8VFI - chains P and A of the 4 polymer chains in the assembly; structure by X-ray diffraction, 1.77 A resolution.

[Chain P]
Molecule: 10-nt DNA strand
Sequence (10 nucleotides; each row starts with the number of its first residue):
     1 GCTGATGCGX
Modified positions: 8NI (N-[(5S)-2-amino-5-formamido-6-oxo-5,6-dihydropyrimidin-4-yl]-2-deoxy-5-O-phosphono-beta-D-erythro-pentofuranosylamine) at position 10
Metal / ion sites: Na+: DG9 (shared with Thr-101(A), Val-103(A), Ile-106(A) of chain A)

[Chain A]
Molecule: DNA polymerase beta
Organism: Homo sapiens
Notes: EC 2.7.7.7, 4.2.99.-
UniProt: P06746 (DPOLB_HUMAN); residue numbers follow UniProt; this construct covers 1-335
Amino-acid sequence (335 residues; numbered 1 to 335; the number before each row is that of its first residue):
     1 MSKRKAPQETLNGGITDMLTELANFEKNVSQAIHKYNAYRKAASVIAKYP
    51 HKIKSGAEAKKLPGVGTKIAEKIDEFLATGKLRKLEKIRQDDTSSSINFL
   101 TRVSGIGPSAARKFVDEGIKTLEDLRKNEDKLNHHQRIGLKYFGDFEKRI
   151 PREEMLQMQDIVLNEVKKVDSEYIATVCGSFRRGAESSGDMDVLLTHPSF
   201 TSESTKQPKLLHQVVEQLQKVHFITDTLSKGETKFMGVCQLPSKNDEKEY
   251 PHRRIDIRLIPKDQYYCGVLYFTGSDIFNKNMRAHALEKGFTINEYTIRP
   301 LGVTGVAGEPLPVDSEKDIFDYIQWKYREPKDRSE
Unresolved in the structure: 1-9
Metal / ion sites: Na+ site 1: Lys-60, Leu-62, Val-65 (shared with 1 residue of chain D); Na+ site 2: Thr-101, Val-103, Ile-106 (shared with DG9(P) of chain P); Mg2+ site 1: Asp-190, Asp-192, Asp-256 (together with 2'-deoxycytidine-5'-triphosphate); Mg2+ site 2: Asp-190, Asp-192 (together with 2'-deoxycytidine-5'-triphosphate)
Small-molecule neighbours: 2'-deoxycytidine-5'-triphosphate (DCP): Arg-149, Gly-179, Ser-180, Arg-183, Ser-188, Gly-189, Asp-190, Asp-192, Asp-256, Tyr-271, Phe-272, Thr-273, Gly-274, Ser-275, Asp-276, Asn-279
Swiss-Prot annotation at these positions:
  - region: Arg-183 to Asp-192 (DNA-binding)
  - active site: Lys-72 (Nucleophile)
  - binding site (K(+)): Lys-60, Leu-62, Val-65, Thr-101, Val-103, Ile-106
  - binding site (Na(+)): Lys-60, Leu-62, Val-65, Thr-101, Val-103, Ile-106
  - binding site (dATP): Arg-149, Ser-180, Arg-183, Gly-189, Asp-190
  - binding site (dCTP): Arg-149, Ser-180, Arg-183, Gly-189, Asp-190
  - binding site (dGTP): Arg-149, Ser-180, Arg-183, Gly-189, Asp-190, Asp-192
  - binding site (dTTP): Arg-149, Ser-180, Arg-183, Gly-189, Asp-190
  - binding site (Mg(2+)): Asp-190, Asp-192, Asp-256
  - modified residue: Lys-72 (N6-acetyllysine), Arg-83 (Omega-N-methylarginine), Arg-152 (Omega-N-methylarginine)
  - cross-link (Glycyl lysine isopeptide (Lys-Gly)): Lys-41 (interchain with G-Cter in ubiquitin), Lys-61 (interchain with G-Cter in ubiquitin), Lys-81 (interchain with G-Cter in ubiquitin)

[How chain P and chain A interact]
Residue-residue contacts - 17 pairs, chain P then chain A:
  DG7(P) with Ser-109(A), phosphate contact
  DC8(P) with Gly-105(A), phosphate contact; Gly-107(A), hydrogen bond to the phosphate; Pro-108(A), phosphate contact; Ser-109(A), hydrogen bond to the phosphate; Ala-110(A), hydrogen bond to the phosphate
  DG9(P) with Val-103(A), phosphate contact; Ser-104(A), phosphate contact; Gly-105(A), hydrogen bond to the phosphate; Ile-106(A), phosphate contact; Gly-107(A), phosphate contact; His-135(A), sugar contact; Lys-234(A), base contact; Arg-254(A), phosphate contact
  8NI_10(P) with Arg-254(A), salt bridge to the phosphate; Asp-256(A), sugar contact; Tyr-271(A), base contact
Other interface residues (no listed pair), chain A (15 interface residues in all): Met-236, Arg-258

[Overview]
Chain P and chain A form an interface of 4 and 15 residues respectively, with 4 hydrogen bonds and 1 salt
bridge. Polar contacts include DC8(P)/Gly-107(A), DC8(P)/Ser-109(A) and DC8(P)/Ala-110(A). Chain A binds
2'-deoxycytidine-5'-triphosphate.
Here chain P is a 10-nt DNA strand and chain A is DNA polymerase beta (Homo sapiens). Entry 8VFI (Ternary DNA
Polymerase Beta bound to DNA containing primer terminal FapydG base-paired with a dA) was determined by X-ray
diffraction (same publication as 8VF8, 8VF9, 8VFA, 8VFB, 8VFC, 8VFD and 5 further entries).
